Entry 8CVY (electron microscopy, 3.60 A resolution); this record covers chains A and B of the 7 polymer chains in the assembly.

[Chain A (and B)]
Molecule: Glycogen [starch] synthase, muscle
From: Homo sapiens
Notes: EC 2.4.1.11; chain B of this document is another copy of the same molecule, construct and numbering; everything in this record applies to it too
Reference sequence: P13807 (GYS1_HUMAN); residue numbers follow UniProt; this construct covers 1-634
Sequence (634 residues; each row starts with the number of its first residue):
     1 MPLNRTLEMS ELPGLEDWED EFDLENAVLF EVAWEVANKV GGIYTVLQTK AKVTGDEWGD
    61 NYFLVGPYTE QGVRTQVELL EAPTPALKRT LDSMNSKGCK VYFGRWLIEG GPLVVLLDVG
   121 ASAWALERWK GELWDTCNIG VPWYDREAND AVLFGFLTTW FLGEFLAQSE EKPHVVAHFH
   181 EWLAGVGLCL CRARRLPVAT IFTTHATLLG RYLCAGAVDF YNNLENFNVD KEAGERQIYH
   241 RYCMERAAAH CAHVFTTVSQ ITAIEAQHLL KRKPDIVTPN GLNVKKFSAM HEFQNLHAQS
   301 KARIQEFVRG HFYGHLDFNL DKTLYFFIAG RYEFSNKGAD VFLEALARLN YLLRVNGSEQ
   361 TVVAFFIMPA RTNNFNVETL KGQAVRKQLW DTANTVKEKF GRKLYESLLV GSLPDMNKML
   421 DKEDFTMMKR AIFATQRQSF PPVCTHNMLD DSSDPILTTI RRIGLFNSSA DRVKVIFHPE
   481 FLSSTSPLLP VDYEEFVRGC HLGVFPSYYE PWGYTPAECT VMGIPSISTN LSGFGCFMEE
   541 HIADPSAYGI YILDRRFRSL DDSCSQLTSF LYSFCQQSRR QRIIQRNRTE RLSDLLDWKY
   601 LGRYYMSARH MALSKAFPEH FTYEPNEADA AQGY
Not modelled in the structure: 1-21, 627-634 (chain B: 1-291, 602-634)
Differences from the reference sequence: engineered mutation E8 (Ser in P13807), E11 (Ser in P13807)
Swiss-Prot annotation at these positions:
  - binding site (UDP): K39, R331, T515
  - binding site (UDP-alpha-D-glucose): H205, R211, R331, E510, W512, G513
  - binding site (alpha-D-glucose 6-phosphate): H291, E292, Q294, H297, K301, H501, R582, R586
  - modified residue: S412 (Phosphoserine)
  - natural variant: G464 (G464S: In NIDDM)
Reported in the primary citation:
  - mutagenesis - S8E/S11E: increased catalytic activity

[Chain A / chain B interface]
Contacting residue pairs (11; chain A residue first):
  R74(A) - F433(B)
  T75(A) - R430(B)
  Q76(A) - R430(B)
  E78(A) - K429(B)  salt bridge
  E78(A) - F433(B)
  L107(A) - T426(B)
  L107(A) - K429(B)
  L107(A) - R430(B)
  L107(A) - F433(B)  hydrophobic
  E109(A) - E423(B)
  P487(A) - P487(B)  hydrophobic
Interface residues without a listed pair, chain A (10 interface residues in all): Y44, V77, N374
Interface residues without a listed pair, chain B (8 interface residues in all): N374, Q436

[Overview]
Chain A and chain B form an interface of 10 and 8 residues respectively; the contacts include 1 salt bridge.
Its one salt-bridged contact is E78(A)-K429(B). Curated annotation (UniProt) lists 3 UDP-binding residues, 6
UDP-alpha-D-glucose-binding residues and 8 alpha-D-glucose 6-phosphate-binding residues on chain A. From the
paper: S8E/S11E of chain A increase catalytic activity.
Both chains are Glycogen [starch] synthase, muscle (Homo sapiens). Entry 8CVY (Human glycogenin-1 and glycogen
synthase-1 complex in the apo mobile state) was determined by electron microscopy together with 8CVX and 8CVZ
from the same study.
